PDB entry 3VKQ | X-ray diffraction, 1.60 A resolution | chain A

[Chain A]
Molecule: Nitrite reductase
Source organism: Nicotiana tabacum
Notes: EC 1.7.7.1
Reference sequence: Q76KB0 (Q76KB0_TOBAC); residues -6 to 562 here correspond to UniProt positions 19-587 (UniProt number = residue number + 25)
Amino-acid sequence (591 residues; row label = number of the first residue in the row; numbers below 1 keep their minus sign (Met-28 is residue -28)):
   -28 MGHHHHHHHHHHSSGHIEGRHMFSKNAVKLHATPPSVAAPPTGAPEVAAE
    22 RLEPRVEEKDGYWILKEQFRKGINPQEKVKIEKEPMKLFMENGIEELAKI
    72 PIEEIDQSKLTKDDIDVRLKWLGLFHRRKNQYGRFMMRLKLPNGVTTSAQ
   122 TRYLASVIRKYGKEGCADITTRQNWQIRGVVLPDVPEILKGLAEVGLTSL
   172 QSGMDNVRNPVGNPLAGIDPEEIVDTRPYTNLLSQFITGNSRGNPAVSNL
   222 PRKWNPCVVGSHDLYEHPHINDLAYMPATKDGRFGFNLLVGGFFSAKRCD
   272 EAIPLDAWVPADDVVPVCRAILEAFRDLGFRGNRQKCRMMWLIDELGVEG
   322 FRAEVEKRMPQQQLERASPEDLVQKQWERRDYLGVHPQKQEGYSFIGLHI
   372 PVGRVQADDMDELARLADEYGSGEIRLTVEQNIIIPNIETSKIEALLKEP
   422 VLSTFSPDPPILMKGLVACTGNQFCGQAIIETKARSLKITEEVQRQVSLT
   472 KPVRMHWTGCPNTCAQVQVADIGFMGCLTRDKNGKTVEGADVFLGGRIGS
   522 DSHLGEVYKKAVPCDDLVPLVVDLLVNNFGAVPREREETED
Disordered / not traced: -28 to 17, 556-562
Construct notes: expression tag (-28 to -7); conflict Arg290 (Lys315 in Q76KB0)
Ion coordination: K+: Ile371, Glu401, Gln402, Asn403; 4Fe-4S cluster Fe: Cys440, Cys446, Cys481, Cys485; siroheme Fe: Cys485 (together with nitrite ion)
Residues lining bound ligands:
  - nitrite ion (NO2): Arg109, Arg179, Lys224, Cys485
  - 4Fe-4S cluster (SF4): Cys440, Thr441, Gly442, Cys446, Gln448, Ala449, Thr479, Gly480, Cys481, Asn483, Thr484, Cys485
  - siroheme (SRM): Lys91, Phe96, Arg98, Met107, Arg109, Ile140, Thr141, Thr142, Arg143, Asn145, Gln147, Arg149, Ser173, Arg223, Lys224, Asn226, Ile241, Phe264, Phe265, Ser266, Arg309, Gln402, Ala439, Cys440, Thr441, Phe445, Cys446, Gly447, Gln448, Asn483, Thr484, Cys485, Gln487

[Overview]
Chain A binds siroheme, 4Fe-4S cluster and nitrite ion. The K+ site is built by Ile371, Glu401, Gln402 and
Asn403. The 4Fe-4S cluster Fe site is built by Cys440, Cys446, Cys481 and Cys485.
Chain A is Nitrite reductase (Nicotiana tabacum); the structure, Assimilatory nitrite reductase (Nii3) - NO2
complex from tobbaco leaf analysed with middle X-ray dose, was determined by X-ray diffraction together with
3VKP, 3VKR, 3VKS and 3VKT from the same study.
